PDB entry 6JWP | X-ray diffraction, 3.20 A resolution | chains A and B of the 5 polymer chains in the assembly

Chain A:
Protein: GTP-binding protein GTR1
Source organism: Saccharomyces cerevisiae S288c
UniProtKB: Q00582 (GTR1_YEAST); residues 1-310 here = UniProt positions 1-310
Amino-acid sequence (312 residues; each row starts with the number of its first residue; numbers below 1 keep their minus sign (Ser-1 is residue -1)):
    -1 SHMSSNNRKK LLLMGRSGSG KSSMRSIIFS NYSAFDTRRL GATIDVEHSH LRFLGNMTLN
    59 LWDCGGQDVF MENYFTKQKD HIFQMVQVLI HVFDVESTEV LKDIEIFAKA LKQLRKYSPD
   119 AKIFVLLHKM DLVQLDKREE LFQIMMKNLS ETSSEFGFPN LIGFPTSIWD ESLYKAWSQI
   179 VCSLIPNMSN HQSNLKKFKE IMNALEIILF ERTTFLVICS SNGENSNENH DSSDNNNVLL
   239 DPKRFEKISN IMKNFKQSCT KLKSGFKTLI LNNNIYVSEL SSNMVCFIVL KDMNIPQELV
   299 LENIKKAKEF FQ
Unresolved in the structure: -1 to 7, 82-85, 116-119, 154-155, 221-237, 310
Differences from the reference sequence: expression tag (-1 to 0)
Swiss-Prot annotation at these positions:
  - binding site (GTP): Ser15, Gly18, Lys19, Ser20, Ser21, Thr35, Thr41, Gly64, His126, Asp129, Ile166
  - mutagenesis: Ser20 (S20L: Sensitive to high hydrostatic pressure)
Ion coordination: Mg2+: Ser20, Gly39, Thr41 (together with GMP-PNP)
Ligand contacts: GMP-PNP (GNP; phosphoaminophosphonic acid-guanylate ester): Arg14, Ser15, Gly16, Ser17, Gly18, Lys19, Ser20, Ser21, Thr35, Arg36, Leu38, Gly39, Ala40, Thr41, Cys62, Gly63, Gly64, Gln65, His126, Lys127, Asp129, Leu130, Thr164, Ser165, Ile166, Trp167

Chain B:
Protein: GTP-binding protein GTR2
Source organism: Saccharomyces cerevisiae S288c
UniProtKB: P53290 (GTR2_YEAST); residue numbers follow UniProt; this construct covers 1-341
Amino-acid sequence (345 residues; numbered -3 to 341; the number before each row is that of its first residue; numbers below 1 keep their minus sign (Met-3 is residue -3)):
    -3 MGIRMSLEAT DSKAMVLLMG VRRCGKSSIC KVVFHNMQPL DTLYLESTSN PSLEHFSTLI
    57 DLAVMELPGQ LNYFEPSYDS ERLFKSVGAL VYVIDSQDEY INAITNLAMI IEYAYKVNPS
   117 INIEVLIHKV DGLSEDFKVD AQRDIMQRTG EELLELGLDG VQVSFYLTSI FDHSIYEAFS
   177 RIVQKLIPEL SFLENMLDNL IQHSKIEKAF LFDVNSKIYV STDSNPVDIQ MYEVCSEFID
   237 VTIDLFDLYK APVLRNSQKS SDKDNVINPR NELQNVSQLA NGVIIYLRQM IRGLALVAII
   297 RPNGTDMESC LTVADYNIDI FKKGLEDIWA NARASQAKNS IEDDV
Unresolved in the structure: -3 to 9, 67-68, 248-267, 326-341
Differences from the reference sequence: initiating methionine (-3); expression tag (-2 to 0)
Swiss-Prot annotation at these positions:
  - binding site (GTP): Ser23, Ser24, Ser43, His124, Asp127
  - mutagenesis: Gln66 (Q66L: Sensitive to high hydrostatic pressure)
Ion coordination: Mg2+: Ser23, Thr44 (together with GMP-PNP)
Ligand contacts: GMP-PNP (GNP; phosphoaminophosphonic acid-guanylate ester): Arg18, Arg19, Cys20, Gly21, Lys22, Ser23, Ser24, Thr38, Leu39, Leu41, Ser43, Thr44, Glu62, Pro64, His124, Lys125, Asp127, Thr164, Ser165, Ile166
From the paper describing this entry:
  - conformationally variable residues (loop rearrangement): Val28 to Phe70

How chain A and chain B interact:
Pairs across the interface (51):
  Glu204(A) - Tyr245(B)  hydrogen bond
  Ile206(A) - Tyr245(B)
  Asp239(A) - Leu244(B)
  Arg242(A) - Leu244(B)
  Arg242(A) - Tyr245(B)
  Lys245(A) - Leu244(B)
  Ile246(A) - Leu244(B)  hydrophobic
  Ile246(A) - Tyr245(B)
  Ile249(A) - Asp240(B)
  Ile249(A) - Leu241(B)  hydrophobic
  Phe253(A) - Phe234(B)  hydrophobic
  Phe253(A) - Val237(B)  hydrophobic
  Phe253(A) - Ser273(B)
  Ser256(A) - Glu233(B)  hydrogen bond
  Cys257(A) - Leu275(B)  hydrophobic
  Lys259(A) - Gln226(B)
  Lys259(A) - Glu229(B)  salt bridge
  Lys259(A) - Val230(B)
  Lys259(A) - Glu233(B)  salt bridge
  Leu260(A) - Met227(B)  hydrophobic
  Leu260(A) - Val230(B)  hydrophobic
  Leu260(A) - Leu275(B)  hydrophobic
  Leu260(A) - Ile281(B)  hydrophobic
  Ser262(A) - Leu275(B)
  Ser262(A) - Ala276(B)
  Ser262(A) - Asn277(B)  hydrogen bond (side chain-backbone)
  Gly263(A) - Leu275(B)
  Gly263(A) - Ala276(B)  hydrogen bond (backbone-backbone)
  Lys265(A) - Gln274(B)  hydrogen bond (backbone-backbone)
  Lys265(A) - Ala276(B)
  Thr266(A) - Ser273(B)
  Thr266(A) - Gln274(B)  hydrogen bond (backbone-backbone)
  Leu267(A) - Phe234(B)  hydrophobic
  Leu267(A) - Leu241(B)  hydrophobic
  Leu267(A) - Asn271(B)
  Leu267(A) - Val272(B)
  Leu267(A) - Ser273(B)
  Ile268(A) - Asn271(B)
  Ile268(A) - Val272(B)  hydrogen bond (backbone-backbone)
  Leu269(A) - Thr238(B)
  Leu269(A) - Leu241(B)  hydrophobic
  Leu269(A) - Gln270(B)
  Leu269(A) - Asn271(B)
  Asn270(A) - Glu268(B)
  Asn270(A) - Leu269(B)
  Asn270(A) - Gln270(B)  hydrogen bond (backbone-backbone)
  Phe285(A) - Tyr245(B)  hydrophobic
  Val287(A) - Tyr245(B)  hydrophobic
  Gln295(A) - Glu304(B)
  Gln295(A) - Leu307(B)
  Glu296(A) - Glu304(B)
Interface residues without a listed pair, chain A (26 interface residues in all): Phe264, Ile273
Interface residues without a listed pair, chain B (30 interface residues in all): Phe242, Val279, Ile295, Asp302, Met303

Summary:
26 residues of chain A and 30 residues of chain B are in contact, with 8 hydrogen bonds and 2 salt bridges.
Polar contacts include Lys259(A)-Glu229(B), Lys259(A)-Glu233(B) and Glu204(A)-Tyr245(B). Ligands of chain A:
GMP-PNP. Chain B binds GMP-PNP. The paper reports conformational variability at Val28(B).
Chain A is GTP-binding protein GTR1 and chain B is GTP-binding protein GTR2, both from Saccharomyces
cerevisiae S288c; the structure, crystal structure of EGOC, was determined by X-ray diffraction.
